8BAA - chains M and N of the 22 polymer chains in the assembly; structure by electron microscopy, 4.20 A resolution (low resolution: residue-level contacts below are approximate; hydrogen-bond / salt-bridge calls are withheld).

== Chain M (and N) ==
Name: Chaperonin GroEL
Organism: Escherichia coli (strain K12)
Notes: EC 5.6.1.7; chain N of this document is another copy of the same molecule, construct and numbering; everything in this record applies to it too
UniProt: P0A6F5 (CH60_ECOLI); numbering as in UniProt (aligned over 2-548)
Amino-acid sequence (547 residues; row label = number of the first residue in the row):
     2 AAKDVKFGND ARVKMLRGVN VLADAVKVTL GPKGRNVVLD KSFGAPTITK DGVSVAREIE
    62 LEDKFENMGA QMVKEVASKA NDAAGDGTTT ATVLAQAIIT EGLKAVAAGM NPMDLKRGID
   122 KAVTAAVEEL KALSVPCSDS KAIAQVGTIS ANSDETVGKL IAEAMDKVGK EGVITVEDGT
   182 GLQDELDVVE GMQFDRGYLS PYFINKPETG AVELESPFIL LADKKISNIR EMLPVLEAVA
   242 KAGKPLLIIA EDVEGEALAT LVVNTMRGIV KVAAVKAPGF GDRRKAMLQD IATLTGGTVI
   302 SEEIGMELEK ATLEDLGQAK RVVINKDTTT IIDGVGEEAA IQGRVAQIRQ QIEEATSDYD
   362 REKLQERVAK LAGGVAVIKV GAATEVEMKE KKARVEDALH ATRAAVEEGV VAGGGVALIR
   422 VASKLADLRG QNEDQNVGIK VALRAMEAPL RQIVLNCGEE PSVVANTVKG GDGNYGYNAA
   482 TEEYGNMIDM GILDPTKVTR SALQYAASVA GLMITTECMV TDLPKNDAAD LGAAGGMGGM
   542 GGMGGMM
Unresolved in the structure: 525-548
Bound ions: K+: Thr30, Gly32 (together with ADP); Mg2+: Asp87 (together with ADP)
Small-molecule neighbours: ADP: Thr30, Leu31, Gly32, Pro33, Asp87, Gly88, Thr89, Thr90, Thr91, Gly415, Gly416, Ile454, Tyr478, Asn479, Ala480, Ala481, Ile493, Asp495

== Chain M / chain N interface ==
Pairs across the interface - 36 pairs, chain M then chain N:
  Lys4(M) - Glu59(N)
  Lys4(M) - Glu61(N)
  Phe8(M) - Asp25(N)
  Lys65(M) - Asp41(N)
  Met69(M) - Asp41(N)
  Met69(M) - Pro47(N)
  Gln72(M) - Gly45(N)
  Met73(M) - Pro47(N)
  Asn112(M) - Gly459(N)
  Met114(M) - Arg36(N)
  Met114(M) - Asn457(N)
  Met114(M) - Cys458(N)
  Met114(M) - Gly459(N)
  Leu200(M) - Gly182(N)
  Ser201(M) - Thr181(N)
  Pro202(M) - Ala384(N)
  Pro202(M) - Glu386(N)
  Tyr203(M) - Glu386(N)
  Glu257(M) - Thr181(N)
  Leu513(M) - Asn37(N)
  Leu513(M) - Ile49(N)
  Thr516(M) - Arg36(N)
  Thr516(M) - Asn37(N)
  Thr517(M) - Asn37(N)
  Thr517(M) - Val39(N)
  Glu518(M) - Val29(N)
  Glu518(M) - Arg36(N)
  Glu518(M) - Asn37(N)
  Cys519(M) - Val38(N)
  Cys519(M) - Val39(N)
  Met520(M) - Val39(N)
  Val521(M) - Val39(N)
  Val521(M) - Leu40(N)
  Val521(M) - Asp41(N)
  Thr522(M) - Asp41(N)
  Asp523(M) - Asp41(N)
Also at the interface, not in a pair above, chain M (27 interface residues in all): Ala3, Val6, Lys75, Glu76, Tyr199
Also at the interface, not in a pair above, chain N (28 interface residues in all): Val22, Ala26, Lys42, Ala46, Ile60, Glu63, Leu183, Thr385

== Summary ==
27 residues of chain M face 28 of chain N across their interface. Bound to chain M: ADP. Thr30(M) and Gly32(M)
form the K+ site.
Both chains are Chaperonin GroEL (Escherichia coli (strain K12)). Entry 8BAA (CryoEM structure of
GroEL-GroES-ADP.AlF3-Rubisco, class II) was determined by electron microscopy.
